3CHQ - chain A; structure by X-ray diffraction, 2.09 A resolution.

Chain A:
Protein: Leukotriene A-4 hydrolase
From: Homo sapiens
Notes: EC 3.3.2.6
UniProt: P09960 (LKHA4_HUMAN); residues 1-610 here correspond to UniProt positions 2-611 (UniProt number = residue number + 1)
Amino-acid sequence (610 residues; each row starts with the number of its first residue):
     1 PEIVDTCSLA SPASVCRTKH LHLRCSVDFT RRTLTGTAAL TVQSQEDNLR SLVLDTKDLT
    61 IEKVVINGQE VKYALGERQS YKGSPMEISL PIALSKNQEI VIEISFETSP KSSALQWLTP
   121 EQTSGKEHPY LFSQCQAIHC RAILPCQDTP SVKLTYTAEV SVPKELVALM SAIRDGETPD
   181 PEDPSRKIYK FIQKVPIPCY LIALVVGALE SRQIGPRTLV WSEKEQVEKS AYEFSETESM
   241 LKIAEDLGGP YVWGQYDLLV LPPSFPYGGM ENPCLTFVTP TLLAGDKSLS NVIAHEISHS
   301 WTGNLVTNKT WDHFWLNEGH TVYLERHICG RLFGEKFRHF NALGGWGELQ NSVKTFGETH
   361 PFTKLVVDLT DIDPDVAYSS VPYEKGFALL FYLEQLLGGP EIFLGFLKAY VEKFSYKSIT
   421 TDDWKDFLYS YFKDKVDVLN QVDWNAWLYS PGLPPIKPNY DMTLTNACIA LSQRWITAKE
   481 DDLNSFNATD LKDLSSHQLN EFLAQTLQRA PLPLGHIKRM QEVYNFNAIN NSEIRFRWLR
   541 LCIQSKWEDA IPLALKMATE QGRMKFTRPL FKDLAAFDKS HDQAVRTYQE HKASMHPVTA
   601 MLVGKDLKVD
Not modelled in the structure: 1-2, 610
Swiss-Prot annotation at these positions:
  - active site: Glu296 (Proton acceptor), Tyr383 (Proton donor)
  - binding site (a peptide): Gln134 to Gln136, Pro266 to Glu271, Arg563 to Lys565
  - binding site (Zn(2+)): His295, His299, Glu318
  - site: Glu271 (Pro-Gly-Pro binding), Asp375 (Essential for epoxide hydrolase activity, but not for aminopeptidase activity), Tyr378 (Covalently modified during suicide inhibition by leukotrienes), Gly562 (Pro-Gly-Pro binding)
  - modified residue: Lys72 (N6-acetyllysine), Lys336 (N6-acetyllysine), Lys413 (N6-acetyllysine), Ser415 (Phosphoserine), Lys572 (N6-acetyllysine)
Metal / ion sites: ytterbium (III) ion site 1: Glu107, Glu127; ytterbium (III) ion site 2 near Glu127 (its only coordinating residue here); Zn2+: His295, His299, Glu318 (together with 4BQ); ytterbium (III) ion site 3: Asp422, Asp426, Asp481
Small-molecule neighbours: 4BQ ((2S)-2-amino-5-oxo-5-[(4-phenylmethoxyphenyl)amino]pentanoic acid): Gln134, Gln136, Ala137, Tyr267, Gly269, Met270, Glu271, His295, Glu296, His299, Trp311, Phe314, Glu318, Val367, Leu369, Pro374, Asp375, Ala377, Tyr378, Pro382, Tyr383

Overview:
Ligands of chain A: compound 4BQ. The ytterbium (III) ion site 1 is built by Glu107 and Glu127. His295, His299
and Glu318 coordinate Zn2+. Curated annotation (UniProt) lists active-site residues Glu296 and Tyr383, 12
peptide-binding residues and 3 Zn2+-binding residues.
Chain A is Leukotriene A-4 hydrolase (Homo sapiens); the structure, Crystal structure of leukotriene a4
hydrolase in complex with N5-[4-(phenylmethoxy)phenyl]-L-glutamine, was determined by X-ray diffraction (same
publication as 3CHO, 3CHP, 3CHR and 3CHS).
